Entry 3B0X (X-ray diffraction, 1.36 A resolution); this record covers chain A.

Chain A:
Molecule: DNA polymerase beta family (X family)
From: Thermus thermophilus
Notes: EC 2.7.7.7
Reference sequence: Q5SJ64 (Q5SJ64_THET8); residue numbers follow UniProt; this construct covers 1-575
Amino-acid sequence (575 residues; row label = number of the first residue in the row):
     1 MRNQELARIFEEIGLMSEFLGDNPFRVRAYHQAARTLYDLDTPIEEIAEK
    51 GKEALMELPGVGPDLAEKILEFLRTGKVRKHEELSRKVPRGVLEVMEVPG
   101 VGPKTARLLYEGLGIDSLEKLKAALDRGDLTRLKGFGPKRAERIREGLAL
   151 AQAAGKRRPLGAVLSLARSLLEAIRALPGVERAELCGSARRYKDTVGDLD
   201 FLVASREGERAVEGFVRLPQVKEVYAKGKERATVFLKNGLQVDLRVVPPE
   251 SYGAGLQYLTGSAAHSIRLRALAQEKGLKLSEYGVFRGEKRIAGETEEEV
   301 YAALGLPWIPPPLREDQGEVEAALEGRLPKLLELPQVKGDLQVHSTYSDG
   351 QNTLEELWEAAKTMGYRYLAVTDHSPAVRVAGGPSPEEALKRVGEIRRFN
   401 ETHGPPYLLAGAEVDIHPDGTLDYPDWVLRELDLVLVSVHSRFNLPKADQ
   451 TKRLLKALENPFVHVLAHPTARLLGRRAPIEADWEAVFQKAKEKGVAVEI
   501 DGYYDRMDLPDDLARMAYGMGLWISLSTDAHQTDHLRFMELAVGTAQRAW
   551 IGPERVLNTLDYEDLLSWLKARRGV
Differences from the reference sequence: engineered mutation Ala263 (Lys in Q5SJ64)
Ion coordination: Ca2+ site 1: Met56, Leu58, Val61; Ca2+ site 2: Arg175, Leu177, Val180; Ca2+ site 3: Asp198, Asp200 (together with 2'-deoxyguanosine-5'-triphosphate); Ca2+ site 4: Asp198, Asp200, Asp243 (together with 2'-deoxyguanosine-5'-triphosphate); Zn2+ site 1: His374, His531; Zn2+ site 2: Glu413, His468
Small-molecule neighbours: 2'-deoxyguanosine-5'-triphosphate (DGT): Arg157, Gly187, Ser188, Arg191, Thr195, Val196, Gly197, Asp198, Asp200, Tyr258, Leu259, Thr260, Gly261, Ser262, Ala263, Arg270
Reported in the primary citation:
  - binding site for 2'-deoxyguanosine-5'-triphosphate: Tyr258

Overview:
Chain A binds 2'-deoxyguanosine-5'-triphosphate. Met56, Leu58 and Val61 coordinate Ca2+ site 1. The Ca2+ site
2 is built by Arg175, Leu177 and Val180. The paper reports a binding site for
2'-deoxyguanosine-5'-triphosphate at Tyr258.
Chain A is DNA polymerase beta family (X family) (Thermus thermophilus); the structure, K263A mutant of PolX
from Thermus thermophilus HB8 complexed with Ca-dGTP, was determined by X-ray diffraction (same publication as
3B0Y, 3AU6 and 3AUO).
